Entry 6HVY (X-ray diffraction, 2.70 A resolution); this record covers chains I and Y of the 28 polymer chains in the assembly.

[Chain I]
Protein: Proteasome subunit beta type-3
Organism: Saccharomyces cerevisiae (strain ATCC 204508 / S288c)
Notes: EC 3.4.25.1
Reference sequence: P25451 (PSB3_YEAST); residues 0-204 here correspond to UniProt positions 1-205 (UniProt number = residue number + 1)
Chain sequence (205 residues; numbered 0 to 204; the number before each row is that of its first residue; numbering starts at 0):
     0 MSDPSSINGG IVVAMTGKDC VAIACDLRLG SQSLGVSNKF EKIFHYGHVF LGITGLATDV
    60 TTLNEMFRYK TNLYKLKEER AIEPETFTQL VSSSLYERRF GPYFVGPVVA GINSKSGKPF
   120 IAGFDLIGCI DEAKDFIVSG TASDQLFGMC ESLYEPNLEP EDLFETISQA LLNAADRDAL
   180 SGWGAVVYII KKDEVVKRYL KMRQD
Unresolved in the structure: 0
Bound ions: Mg2+ site 1: D177, S180; Mg2+ site 2: D204 (shared with A165(Y), D168(Y), S171(Y) of chain Y)
Ligand contacts: GVZ / GW2: D124, L125, I126, C128
Curated features (UniProtKB/Swiss-Prot):
  - modified residue: S30 (Phosphoserine)
  - cross-link: K69 (Glycyl lysine isopeptide (Lys-Gly) (interchain with G-Cter in ubiquitin))

[Chain Y]
Protein: Proteasome subunit beta type-5
Organism: Saccharomyces cerevisiae (strain ATCC 204508 / S288c)
Notes: EC 3.4.25.1
Reference sequence: P30656 (PSB5_YEAST); residues 1-212 here correspond to UniProt positions 76-287 (UniProt number = residue number + 75)
Chain sequence (212 residues; row label = number of the first residue in the row):
     1 TTTLAFRFQG GIIVAVDSRA TAGNWVASQT VKKVIEINPF LLGTMAGGAA DCQFWETWLG
    61 SQCRLHELRE KERISVAAAS KILSNLVYQY KGAGLSMGTM ICGYTRKEGP TIYYVDSDGT
   121 RLKGDIFCVG SGQTFAYGVL DSNYKWDLSV EDALYLGKRS ILAAAHRDAY SGGSVNLYHV
   181 TEDGWIYHGN HDVGELFWKV KEEEGSFNNV IG
Bound ions: Mg2+: A165, D168, S171 (shared with D204(I) of chain I)

[How chain I and chain Y interact]
Pairs across the interface - 45 pairs, chain I then chain Y:
  S5(I) with N24(Y)
  R27(I) with A169(Y)
  S32(I) with R167(Y); D168(Y); A169(Y), hydrogen bond (backbone-backbone); Y170(Y)
  L33(I) with F135(Y), hydrophobic; R167(Y)
  G34(I) with R167(Y), hydrogen bond (backbone-side chain)
  V35(I) with R167(Y)
  N37(I) with N209(Y); V210(Y)
  K38(I) with N209(Y), hydrogen bond (side chain-backbone)
  Q144(I) with W25(Y)
  D175(I) with Q29(Y), hydrogen bond (backbone-side chain)
  R176(I) with W25(Y); V26(Y), hydrogen bond (side chain-backbone); A27(Y), hydrogen bond (side chain-backbone); S28(Y)
  D177(I) with N24(Y); V26(Y)
  A178(I) with N24(Y), hydrogen bond (backbone-backbone); V26(Y); A169(Y); Y170(Y), hydrophobic
  L179(I) with N24(Y); A169(Y), hydrophobic
  W182(I) with H166(Y), hydrogen bond (side chain-backbone); R167(Y)
  K200(I) with W198(Y); G212(Y), hydrogen bond (side chain-backbone)
  M201(I) with W198(Y)
  R202(I) with G173(Y), hydrogen bond (side chain-backbone); D192(Y), salt bridge; G194(Y)
  Q203(I) with H166(Y), hydrogen bond (backbone-side chain); F197(Y); W198(Y); V210(Y)
  D204(I) with R19(Y), salt bridge; A165(Y); S171(Y); G172(Y); G173(Y), hydrogen bond (side chain-backbone); V193(Y)
Other interface residues (no listed pair), chain I (21 interface residues in all): Q31
Other interface residues (no listed pair), chain Y (27 interface residues in all): T21, I211

[Overview]
Chain I and chain Y form an interface of 21 and 27 residues respectively, with 12 hydrogen bonds and 2 salt
bridges. Among the polar pairs are R202(I)-D192(Y), D204(I)-R19(Y) and G34(I)-R167(Y). Chain I binds GVZ /
GW2.
Here chain I is Proteasome subunit beta type-3 and chain Y is Proteasome subunit beta type-5, both from
Saccharomyces cerevisiae (strain ATCC 204508 / S288c). Entry 6HVY (Yeast 20S proteasome in complex with 5 (7-
and 6-membered ring)) was determined by X-ray diffraction, deposited together with 6HTB, 6HTC, 6HTD, 6HTP,
6HTR, 6HUB and 30 further entries.
